PDB entry 4BP9 | X-ray diffraction, 2.85 A resolution | chains A and G

# Chain A
Protein: Oligopeptidasse B
Source organism: Trypanosoma brucei
Notes: EC 3.4.21.83
Reference sequence: O76728 (O76728_TRYBB); numbering as in UniProt (aligned over 1-715)
Sequence (715 residues; numbered 1 to 715; the number before each row is that of its first residue):
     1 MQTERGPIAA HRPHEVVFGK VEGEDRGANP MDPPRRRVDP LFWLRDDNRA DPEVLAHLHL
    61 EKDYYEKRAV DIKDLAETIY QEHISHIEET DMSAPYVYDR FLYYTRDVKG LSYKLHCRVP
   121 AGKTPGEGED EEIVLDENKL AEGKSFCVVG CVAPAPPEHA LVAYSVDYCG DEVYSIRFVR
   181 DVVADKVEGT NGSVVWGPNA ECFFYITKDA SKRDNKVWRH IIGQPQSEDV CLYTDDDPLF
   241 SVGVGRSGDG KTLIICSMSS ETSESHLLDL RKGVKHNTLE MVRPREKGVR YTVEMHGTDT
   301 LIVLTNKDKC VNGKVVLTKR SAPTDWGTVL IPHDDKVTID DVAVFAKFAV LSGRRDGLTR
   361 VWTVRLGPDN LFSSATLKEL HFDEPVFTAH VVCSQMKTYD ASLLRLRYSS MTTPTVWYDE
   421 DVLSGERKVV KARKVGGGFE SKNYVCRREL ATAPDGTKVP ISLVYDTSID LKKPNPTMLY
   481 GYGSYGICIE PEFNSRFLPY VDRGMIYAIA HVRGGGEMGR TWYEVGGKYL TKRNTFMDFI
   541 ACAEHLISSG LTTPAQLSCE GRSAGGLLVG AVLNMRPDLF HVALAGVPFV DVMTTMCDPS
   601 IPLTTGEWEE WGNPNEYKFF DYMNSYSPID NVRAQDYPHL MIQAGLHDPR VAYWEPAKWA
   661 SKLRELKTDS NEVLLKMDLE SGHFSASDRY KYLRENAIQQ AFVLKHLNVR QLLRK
Not modelled in the structure: 1-4, 715
From the paper describing this entry:
  - self-association interface (contacts with another copy of this molecule); pairs are residue here / residue on that copy: Asp621-Arg633 (salt bridge)
  - catalytic residues: Tyr482, Ser563, Ala564, Asp648, Arg650, His683
  - binding site for Antipain (chain G): Lys208, Asp214, Tyr482, Ser563, Ala564, Phe589, Glu607, Arg650, Glu655
  - specificity-determining residues: Phe589, Glu607, Glu655
  - contacts within the chain: Glu172-Arg650

# Chain G
Protein: Antipain
Sequence (4 residues; row label = number of the first residue in the row):
     1 FRVR
Modified residues: Phe1 (n-carboxy-l-phenylalanine; FC0); Arg4 (n-(4-amino-5-hydroxy-pentyl)-guanidine; OAR)
Differences from the reference sequence: conflict Arg4 (Rgl in NOR00664)

# Interface between chain A and chain G
Contacting residue pairs (21; chain A residue first):
  Asn191(A) with Phe1(G)
  Ser193(A) with Phe1(G)
  Lys208(A) with Arg2(G)
  Lys212(A) with Arg2(G)
  Asp214(A) with Arg2(G), salt bridge
  Tyr482(A) with Arg4(G), hydrogen bond (side chain-backbone)
  Tyr485(A) with Val3(G), hydrophobic; Arg4(G), hydrogen bond (side chain-backbone)
  Ser563(A) with Arg4(G), hydrogen bond (side chain-backbone)
  Ala564(A) with Arg4(G), hydrogen bond (backbone-backbone)
  Phe589(A) with Arg4(G)
  Thr595(A) with Arg4(G)
  Met596(A) with Arg4(G)
  Glu607(A) with Arg4(G)
  Arg650(A) with Phe1(G); Arg2(G); Val3(G), hydrogen bond (side chain-backbone); Arg4(G)
  Val651(A) with Arg4(G)
  Glu655(A) with Arg4(G)
  His683(A) with Arg4(G)
Also at the interface, not in a pair above, chain A (21 interface residues in all): Glu172, Ile487, Leu603, Thr604

# Overview
Chain A and chain G form an interface of 21 and 4 residues respectively, with 5 hydrogen bonds and 1 salt
bridge. Polar contacts include Asp214(A)-Arg2(G), Tyr482(A)-Arg4(G) and Tyr485(A)-Arg4(G). The paper reports
catalytic residues Tyr482(A), Ser563(A) and Ala564(A) among others; a binding site for Antipain (chain G) at
Lys208(A), Asp214(A) and Tyr482(A) among others.
Chain A is Oligopeptidasse B (Trypanosoma brucei) and chain G is Antipain; the structure, Oligopeptidase B
from Trypanosoma brucei with covalently bound antipain - closed form, was determined by X-ray diffraction,
deposited together with 4BP8.
